Entry 6QKC (electron microscopy, 4.40 A resolution (low resolution: residue-level contacts below are approximate; hydrogen-bond / salt-bridge calls are withheld)); this record covers chains A and B of the 6 polymer chains in the assembly.

[Chain A]
Molecule: Glutamate receptor 1
Organism: Rattus norvegicus
UniProtKB: P19490 (GRIA1_RAT), isoform P19490-2; the construct has insertions or renumbered stretches relative to UniProt, so the offset changes along the chain: -25 to -7 = UniProt 1-19; 2-889 = UniProt 20-907
Chain sequence (915 residues; numbered -25 to 889; the number before each row is that of its first residue; numbers below 1 keep their minus sign (Met-25 is residue -25)):
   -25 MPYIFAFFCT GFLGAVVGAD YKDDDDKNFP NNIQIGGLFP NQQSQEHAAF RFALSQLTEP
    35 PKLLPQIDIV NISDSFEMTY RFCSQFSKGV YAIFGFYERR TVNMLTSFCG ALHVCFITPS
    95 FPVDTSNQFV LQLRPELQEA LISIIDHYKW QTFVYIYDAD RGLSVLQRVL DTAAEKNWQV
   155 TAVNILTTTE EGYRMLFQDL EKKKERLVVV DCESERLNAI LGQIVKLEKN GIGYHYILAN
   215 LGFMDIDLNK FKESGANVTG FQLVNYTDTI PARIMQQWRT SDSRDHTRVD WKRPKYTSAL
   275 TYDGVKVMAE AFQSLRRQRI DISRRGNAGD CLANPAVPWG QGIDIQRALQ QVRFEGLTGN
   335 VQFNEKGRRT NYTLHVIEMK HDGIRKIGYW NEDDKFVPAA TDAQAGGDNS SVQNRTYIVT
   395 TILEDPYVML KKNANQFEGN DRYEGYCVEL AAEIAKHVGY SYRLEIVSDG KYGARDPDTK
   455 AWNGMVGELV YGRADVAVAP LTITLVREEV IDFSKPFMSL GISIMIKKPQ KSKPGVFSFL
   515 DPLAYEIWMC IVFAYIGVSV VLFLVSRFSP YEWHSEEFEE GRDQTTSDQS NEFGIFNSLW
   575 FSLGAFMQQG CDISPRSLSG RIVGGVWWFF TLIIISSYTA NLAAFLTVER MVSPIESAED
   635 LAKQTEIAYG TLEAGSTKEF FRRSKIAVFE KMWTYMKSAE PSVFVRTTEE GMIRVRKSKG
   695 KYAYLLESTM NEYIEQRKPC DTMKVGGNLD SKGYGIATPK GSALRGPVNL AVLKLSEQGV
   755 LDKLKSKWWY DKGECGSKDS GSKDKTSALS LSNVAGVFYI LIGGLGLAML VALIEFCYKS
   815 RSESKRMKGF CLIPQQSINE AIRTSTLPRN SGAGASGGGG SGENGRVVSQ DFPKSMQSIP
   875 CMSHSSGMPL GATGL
Unresolved in the structure: -25 to 390, 544-564, 771-779, 814-889
Differences from the reference sequence: insertion (-6 to 1)
UniProt features mapped onto this chain:
  - motif: Ala886 to Leu889 (PDZ-binding)
  - binding site (L-glutamate): Pro474, Thr476, Arg481, Ser650, Thr651, Glu701
  - modified residue (Phosphoserine): Ser627, Ser692, Ser831, Ser845
  - lipidation (S-palmitoyl cysteine): Cys585, Cys811
  - glycosylation (N-linked (GlcNAc...) asparagine): Asn45, Asn231, Asn239, Asn345, Asn383, Asn388
Disulfide bonds: Cys714-Cys769
Residues lining bound ligands: E2Q (6-nitro-2,3-bis(oxidanylidene)-1,4-dihydrobenzo[f]quinoxaline-7-sulfonamide): Tyr446, Pro474, Leu475, Thr476, Arg481, Thr682, Glu701, Thr703, Met704, Tyr728

[Chain B]
Molecule: Glutamate receptor 2
Organism: Rattus norvegicus
UniProtKB: P19491 (GRIA2_RAT), isoform P19491-2; residues -20 to 839 here correspond to UniProt positions 1-860 (UniProt number = residue number + 21)
Chain sequence (860 residues; each row starts with the number of its first residue; numbers below 1 keep their minus sign (Met-20 is residue -20)):
   -20 MQKIMHISVL LSPVLWGLIF GVSSNSIQIG GLFPRGADQE YSAFRVGMVQ FSTSEFRLTP
    40 HIDNLEVANS FAVTNAFCSQ FSRGVYAIFG FYDKKSVNTI TSFCGTLHVS FITPSFPTDG
   100 THPFVIQMRP DLKGALLSLI EYYQWDKFAY LYDSDRGLST LQAVLDSAAE KKWQVTAINV
   160 GNINNDKKDE TYRSLFQDLE LKKERRVILD CERDKVNDIV DQVITIGKHV KGYHYIIANL
   220 GFTDGDLLKI QFGGANVSGF QIVDYDDSLV SKFIERWSTL EEKEYPGAHT ATIKYTSALT
   280 YDAVQVMTEA FRNLRKQRIE ISRRGNAGDC LANPAVPWGQ GVEIERALKQ VQVEGLSGNI
   340 KFDQNGKRIN YTINIMELKT NGPRKIGYWS EVDKMVVTLT ELPSGNDTSG LENKTVVVTT
   400 ILESPYVMMK KNHEMLEGNE RYEGYCVDLA AEIAKHCGFK YKLTIVGDGK YGARDADTKI
   460 WNGMVGELVY GKADIAIAPL TITLVREEVI DFSKPFMSLG ISIMIKKPQK SKPGVFSFLD
   520 PLAYEIWMCI VFAYIGVSVV LFLVSRFSPY EWHTEEFEDG RETQSSESTN EFGIFNSLWF
   580 SLGAFMRQGC DISPRSLSGR IVGGVWWFFT LIIISSYTAN LAAFLTVERM VSPIESAEDL
   640 SKQTEIAYGT LDSGSTKEFF RRSKIAVFDK MWTYMRSAEP SVFVRTTAEG VARVRKSKGK
   700 YAYLLESTMN EYIEQRKPCD TMKVGGNLDS KGYGIATPKG SSLGTPVNLA VLKLSEQGVL
   760 DKLKNKWWYD KGECGAKDSG SKEKTSALSL SNVAGVFYIL VGGLGLAMLV ALIEFCYKSR
   820 AEAKRMKVAK NPQNINPSSS
Unresolved in the structure: -20 to 395, 546-569, 775-778, 820-839
Differences from the reference sequence: conflict Arg586 (Gln607 in P19491)
UniProt features mapped onto this chain:
  - binding site (L-glutamate): Pro478, Thr480, Arg485, Ser654, Thr655, Glu705
  - site: Arg453 (Interaction with the cone snail toxin Con-ikot-ikot), Ile633 (Crucial to convey clamshell closure to channel opening), Arg660 (Interaction with the cone snail toxin Con-ikot-ikot), Lys752 (Interaction with the cone snail toxin Con-ikot-ikot)
  - modified residue (Phosphoserine): Ser662, Ser696, Ser839
  - lipidation (S-palmitoyl cysteine): Cys589, Cys815
  - glycosylation (N-linked (GlcNAc...) asparagine): Asn235, Asn349, Asn385, Asn392
Disulfide bonds: Cys718-Cys773
Residues lining bound ligands: E2Q (6-nitro-2,3-bis(oxidanylidene)-1,4-dihydrobenzo[f]quinoxaline-7-sulfonamide): Tyr450, Pro478, Leu479, Thr480, Arg485, Leu650, Ser654, Thr686, Glu705, Met708, Tyr732

[Chain A / chain B interface]
Pairs across the interface (77):
  Ile477(A) - Lys493(B)
  Thr478(A) - Leu751(B)
  Leu479(A) - Leu748(B)
  Leu479(A) - Leu751(B)
  Leu479(A) - Lys752(B)
  Glu482(A) - Leu748(B)
  Phe487(A) - Lys493(B)
  Ser488(A) - Lys493(B)
  Lys489(A) - Phe491(B)
  Lys489(A) - Ser492(B)
  Pro490(A) - Pro494(B)
  Ser493(A) - Ser497(B)
  Phe513(A) - Ile611(B)
  Phe570(A) - Leu596(B)
  Phe570(A) - Arg599(B)
  Asn571(A) - Arg599(B)
  Trp574(A) - Arg599(B)
  Trp574(A) - Trp606(B)
  Leu577(A) - Gly603(B)
  Leu577(A) - Trp606(B)
  Gly578(A) - Trp606(B)
  Phe580(A) - Leu610(B)
  Met581(A) - Gly603(B)
  Met581(A) - Trp606(B)
  Met581(A) - Phe607(B)
  Met581(A) - Leu610(B)
  Gln582(A) - Arg586(B)
  Gln583(A) - Gly582(B)
  Gln583(A) - Ala583(B)
  Gln583(A) - Arg586(B)
  Gln583(A) - Gln587(B)
  Gln583(A) - Trp606(B)
  Tyr612(A) - Ser614(B)
  Thr613(A) - Ser614(B)
  Leu616(A) - Ala618(B)
  Ala617(A) - Ala618(B)
  Thr621(A) - Ala622(B)
  Thr621(A) - Thr625(B)
  Arg624(A) - Ala622(B)
  Arg624(A) - Phe623(B)
  Arg624(A) - Val626(B)
  Arg624(A) - Arg628(B)
  Arg657(A) - Glu755(B)
  Arg657(A) - Gln756(B)
  Lys659(A) - Lys761(B)
  Leu744(A) - Glu487(B)
  Leu747(A) - Ile481(B)
  Lys748(A) - Leu483(B)
  Glu751(A) - Thr482(B)
  Glu751(A) - Leu483(B)
  Lys757(A) - Ile664(B)
  Ser781(A) - Phe623(B)
  Ala782(A) - Asp519(B)
  Ala782(A) - Pro520(B)
  Leu783(A) - Pro520(B)
  Leu783(A) - Leu521(B)
  Leu783(A) - Ala522(B)
  Leu783(A) - Ile525(B)
  Leu783(A) - Ser615(B)
  Leu783(A) - Asn619(B)
  Ser784(A) - Ile525(B)
  Leu785(A) - Ile525(B)
  Val788(A) - Ile612(B)
  Val791(A) - Phe608(B)
  Phe792(A) - Phe608(B)
  Ile794(A) - Val604(B)
  Leu795(A) - Val604(B)
  Leu795(A) - Trp605(B)
  Leu795(A) - Phe608(B)
  Gly798(A) - Ile600(B)
  Leu799(A) - Val539(B)
  Leu799(A) - Val601(B)
  Ala802(A) - Ser597(B)
  Ala802(A) - Val601(B)
  Val805(A) - Leu596(B)
  Val805(A) - Ser597(B)
  Val805(A) - Ile600(B)
Other interface residues (no listed pair), chain A (54 interface residues in all): Asp586, Ile609, Leu620, Met625, Phe654, Asp756, Met803, Ala806
Other interface residues (no listed pair), chain B (59 interface residues in all): Glu486, Cys528, Val536, Val543, Gly588, Ser592, Arg594, Thr617, Leu727, Gly757

[In short]
The interface between chain A and chain B involves 54 residues on one side and 59 on the other. Chain A binds
compound E2Q. Ligands of chain B: compound E2Q. From UniProt: 6 L-glutamate-binding residues on chain A; 6
L-glutamate-binding residues on chain B.
Chain A is Glutamate receptor 1 and chain B is Glutamate receptor 2, both from Rattus norvegicus; the
structure, GluA1/2 In complex with auxiliary subunit gamma-8, was determined by electron microscopy, deposited
together with 6QKZ.
